PDB entry 5W0N | X-ray diffraction, 2.50 A resolution | chain A

Chain A:
Name: Terminal uridylyltransferase 7
Source organism: Homo sapiens
Notes: EC 2.7.7.52; fragment: nucleotidyltransferase domain
Reference sequence: Q5VYS8 (TUT7_HUMAN); numbering as in UniProt (aligned over 963-1365)
Sequence (403 residues; each row starts with the number of its first residue):
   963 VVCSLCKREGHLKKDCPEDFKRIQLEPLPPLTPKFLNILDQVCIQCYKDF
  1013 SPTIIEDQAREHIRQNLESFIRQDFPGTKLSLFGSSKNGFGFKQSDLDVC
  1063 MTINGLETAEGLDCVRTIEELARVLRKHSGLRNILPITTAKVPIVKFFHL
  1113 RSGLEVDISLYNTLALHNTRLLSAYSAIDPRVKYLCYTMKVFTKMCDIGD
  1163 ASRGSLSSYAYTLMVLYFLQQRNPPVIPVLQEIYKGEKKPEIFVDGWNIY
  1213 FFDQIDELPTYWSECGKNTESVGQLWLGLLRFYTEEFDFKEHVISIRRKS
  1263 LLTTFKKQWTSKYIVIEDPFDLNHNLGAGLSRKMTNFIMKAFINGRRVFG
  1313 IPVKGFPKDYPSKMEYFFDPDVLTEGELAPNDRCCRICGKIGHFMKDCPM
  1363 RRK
Disordered / not traced: 963-984, 1364-1365
UniProt features mapped onto this chain:
  - zinc finger: Val963 to Glu980 (CCHC-type 1), Arg1345 to Met1362 (CCHC-type 2)
  - binding site (UTP): Ser1047 to Asn1050, Ser1057 to Asp1060, Asn1130, Lys1152, Ser1170 to Thr1174, His1286
  - binding site (Mg(2+)): Asp1058, Asp1060
  - mutagenesis: Asp1060 (D1060A: Abolishes inhibition of LIRE1 retrotransposition), Leu1097 to Ile1099 (Abolishes monouridylation activity)
Bound ions: Mg2+: Asp1058, Asp1060 (together with 2KH); Zn2+: Cys1347, Cys1350, His1355, Cys1360
Ligand contacts:
  - 2KH (5'-O-[(S)-hydroxy{[(S)-hydroxy(phosphonooxy)phosphoryl]amino}phosphoryl]uridine): Phe1045, Gly1046, Ser1047, Asn1050, Phe1052, Phe1054, Ser1057, Asp1058, Asp1060, Ala1127, Asn1130, Thr1131, Lys1152, Ser1169, Ser1170, Tyr1171, Asp1280, His1286, Leu1288
  - UPU ([(2R,3S,4R,5R)-5-(2,4-dioxo-3,4-dihydropyrimidin-1(2h)-yl)-3,4-dihydroxytetrahydrofuran-2-yl]methyl (2R,3S,4R,5R)-5-(2,4-dioxo-3,4-dihydropyrimidin-1(2h)-yl)-4-hydroxy-2-(hydroxymethyl)tetrahydrofuran-3-yl hydrogen (S)-phosphate): Phe1045, Asp1058, Asp1060, Ile1099, Thr1101, Ala1102, Val1104, Ile1106, Asp1119, Ser1121, Asn1124, Ala1127, Asp1162, Ala1163, Ser1164, His1286, Lys1352, Ile1353, Gly1354, His1355
Reported in the primary citation:
  - binding site for 2KH: Ser1047, Ser1057, Asn1130, Lys1152, Ser1170, Tyr1171, Asp1280, His1286
  - specificity-determining residues: Asn1130, His1286
  - Mg2+ coordination: Asp1058, Asp1060
  - catalytic residues: Asp1058, Asp1060, Asp1119
  - binding site for UPU: Ile1099, Val1104, Asn1124, Lys1352, His1355
  - conformationally variable residues (domain motion, order/disorder transition): Val1104, Glu1337 to Arg1363
  - mutagenesis - L1097W/I1099W: abolished catalytic activity on monoU addition

Overview:
Ligands of chain A: compound 2KH and compound UPU. Asp1058 and Asp1060 form the Mg2+ site. Cys1347, Cys1350,
His1355 and Cys1360 coordinate Zn2+. UniProt lists 16 UTP-binding residues, Mg2+-binding residues Asp1058 and
Asp1060 and 4 mutagenesis sites. The paper reports catalytic residues Asp1058, Asp1060 and Asp1119;
L1097W/I1099W abolish catalytic activity on monoU addition.
Chain A is Terminal uridylyltransferase 7 (Homo sapiens); the structure, Structure of human TUT7 catalytic
module (CM) in complex with UMPNPP and U2 RNA, was determined by X-ray diffraction (same publication as 5W0B,
5W0M and 5W0O).
